PDB entry 5BTG | X-ray diffraction, 2.50 A resolution | chains A and C of the 8 polymer chains in the assembly

# Chain A (and C)
Molecule: DNA gyrase subunit A
From: Mycobacterium tuberculosis (strain ATCC 25618 / H37Rv)
Notes: EC 5.99.1.3; fragment: GyrA 2-500 with IGSG C-terminal tag; chain C of this document is another copy of the same molecule, construct and numbering; everything in this record applies to it too
UniProtKB: P9WG47 (GYRA_MYCTU); residue numbers follow UniProt; this construct covers 2-500
Amino-acid sequence (503 residues; numbered 2 to 504; the number before each row is that of its first residue):
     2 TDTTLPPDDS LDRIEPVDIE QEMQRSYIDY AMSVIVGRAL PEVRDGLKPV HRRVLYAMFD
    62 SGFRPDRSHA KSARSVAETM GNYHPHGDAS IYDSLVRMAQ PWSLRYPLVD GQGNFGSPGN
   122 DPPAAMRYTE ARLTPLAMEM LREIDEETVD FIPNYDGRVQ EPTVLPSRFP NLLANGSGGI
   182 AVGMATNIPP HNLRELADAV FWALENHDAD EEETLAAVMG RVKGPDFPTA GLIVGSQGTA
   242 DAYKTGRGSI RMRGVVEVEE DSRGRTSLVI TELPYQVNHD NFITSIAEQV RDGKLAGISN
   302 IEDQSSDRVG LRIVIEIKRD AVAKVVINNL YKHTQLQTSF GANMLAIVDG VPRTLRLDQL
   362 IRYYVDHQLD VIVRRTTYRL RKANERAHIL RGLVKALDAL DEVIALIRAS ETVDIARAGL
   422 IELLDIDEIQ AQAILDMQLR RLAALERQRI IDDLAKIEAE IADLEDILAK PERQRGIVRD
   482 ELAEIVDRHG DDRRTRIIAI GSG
Disordered / not traced: 2-14, 502-504
Construct notes: expression tag (501-504)
Modified residues: Tyr129 (O-phosphotyrosine; PTR)
Swiss-Prot annotation at these positions:
  - active site: Tyr129 (O-(5'-phospho-DNA)-tyrosine intermediate)
  - modified residue: Thr2 (N-acetylthreonine)
  - natural variant: Ala90 (A90V: Confers ciprofloxacin resistance, in clinical isolate), Ser91 (S91P: Confers ciprofloxacin resistance, in clinical isolate), Asp94 (D94A: Confers ciprofloxacin resistance, in clinical isolate; D94G: Confers ciprofloxacin resistance, in clinical isolate; D94H: Confers ciprofloxacin resistance, in clinical isolate ...)
  - mutagenesis: Thr80 (T80A: Slight resistance to fluoroquinolones. Hypersusceptibile, 2- to 14-fold higher sensitivity to fluoroquinolones, 2- to 8-fold more efficient in fluoroquinolone-induced DNA cleavage ...), Gly88 (G88A: Confers fluoroquinolone resistance, IC(50) is 2- to 26-fold higher than wild-type ...), Ala90 to Asp94 (80-fold increased resistance to fluoroquinolones, 32- to 64-fold reduction in fluoroquinolone-induced DNA cleavage), Ala90 (A90G: 4- to 16-fold more efficient in fluoroquinolone-induced DNA cleavage alone ...), Asp94 (D94G/H: 25- 45-fold increased resistance to fluoroquinolones, 4- to 8-fold reduction in fluoroquinolone-induced DNA cleavage ...)

# How chain A and chain C interact
Pairs across the interface (67; chain A residue first):
  Lys72(A) - Gly82(C)
  Ala74(A) - Ala78(C)
  Ala74(A) - Met81(C)  hydrophobic
  Arg75(A) - Ala78(C)
  Arg75(A) - Glu79(C)  salt bridge
  Arg75(A) - Asn83(C)
  Ala78(A) - Ala74(C)
  Ala78(A) - Arg75(C)
  Ala78(A) - Ala78(C)  hydrophobic
  Glu79(A) - Arg75(C)  salt bridge
  Met81(A) - Ala74(C)  hydrophobic
  Gly82(A) - Lys72(C)
  Asn83(A) - Arg75(C)
  His87(A) - Arg128(C)
  Gly88(A) - Arg128(C)
  Asp89(A) - Met127(C)
  Asp89(A) - Arg128(C)  salt bridge
  Ala90(A) - Arg128(C)
  Met127(A) - Asp89(C)
  Arg128(A) - His87(C)
  Arg128(A) - Gly88(C)
  Arg159(A) - Arg75(C)
  Leu401(A) - Arg409(C)
  Asp402(A) - Arg409(C)  salt bridge
  Ile405(A) - Ile405(C)  hydrophobic
  Ile408(A) - Leu440(C)
  Ile408(A) - Ala444(C)
  Arg409(A) - Leu401(C)
  Arg409(A) - Asp402(C)  salt bridge
  Arg409(A) - Leu443(C)
  Arg409(A) - Ala445(C)  hydrogen bond (backbone-backbone)
  Ser411(A) - Ala444(C)
  Ser411(A) - Ala445(C)  hydrogen bond (backbone-backbone)
  Glu412(A) - Leu446(C)
  Thr413(A) - Ala444(C)
  Val414(A) - Glu447(C)
  Gln433(A) - Arg441(C)  hydrogen bond
  Ile435(A) - Leu440(C)
  Leu436(A) - Gln439(C)
  Leu436(A) - Leu440(C)
  Leu436(A) - Arg441(C)  hydrogen bond (backbone-backbone)
  Asp437(A) - Gln439(C)  hydrogen bond (backbone-side chain)
  Asp437(A) - Arg441(C)  salt bridge
  Met438(A) - Gln439(C)
  Met438(A) - Leu440(C)  hydrogen bond (backbone-backbone)
  Gln439(A) - Leu436(C)
  Gln439(A) - Asp437(C)  hydrogen bond (side chain-backbone)
  Gln439(A) - Met438(C)
  Leu440(A) - Ile408(C)
  Leu440(A) - Ile435(C)
  Leu440(A) - Leu436(C)  hydrogen bond (backbone-backbone)
  Leu440(A) - Met438(C)  hydrogen bond (backbone-backbone)
  Leu440(A) - Leu440(C)  hydrophobic
  Arg441(A) - Val414(C)
  Arg441(A) - Gln433(C)  hydrogen bond
  Arg441(A) - Leu436(C)  hydrogen bond (backbone-backbone)
  Arg441(A) - Asp437(C)  salt bridge
  Leu443(A) - Ile408(C)
  Leu443(A) - Arg409(C)
  Ala444(A) - Ile408(C)
  Ala444(A) - Ser411(C)
  Ala444(A) - Thr413(C)
  Ala445(A) - Ser411(C)  hydrogen bond (backbone-backbone)
  Ala445(A) - Glu412(C)
  Leu446(A) - Glu412(C)  hydrogen bond (backbone-backbone)
  Glu447(A) - Val414(C)
  Arg448(A) - Arg409(C)  hydrogen bond (side chain-backbone)
Other interface residues (no listed pair), chain A (41 interface residues in all): Ser69, Pro86, Tyr156
Other interface residues (no listed pair), chain C (38 interface residues in all): Pro86, Tyr156, Arg159

# Summary
41 residues of chain A and 38 residues of chain C are in contact; the contacts include 14 hydrogen bonds and 7
salt bridges. Among the polar pairs are Arg75(A)-Glu79(C), Asp89(A)-Arg128(C) and Asp402(A)-Arg409(C). UniProt
lists active-site residue Tyr129(A) and 7 mutagenesis sites on chain A.
Chain A and chain C are both DNA gyrase subunit A (Mycobacterium tuberculosis (strain ATCC 25618 / H37Rv));
the structure, Crystal structure of a topoisomerase II complex, was determined by X-ray diffraction (same
publication as 5BS8, 5BTA, 5BTC, 5BTD, 5BTF, 5BTI, 5BTL and 5BTN).
